Entry 8W5O (electron microscopy, 3.60 A resolution); this record covers chains H and b of the 5 polymer chains in the assembly.

Chain H:
Name: Heavy chain of Ab31
From: Mus musculus
Amino-acid sequence (129 residues; each row starts with the number of its first residue):
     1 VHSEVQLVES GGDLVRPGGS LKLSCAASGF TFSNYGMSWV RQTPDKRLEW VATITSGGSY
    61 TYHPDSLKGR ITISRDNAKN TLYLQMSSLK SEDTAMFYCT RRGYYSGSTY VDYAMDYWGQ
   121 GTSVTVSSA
Disordered / not traced: 1-4, 127-129

Chain b:
Name: Minor capsid protein A1
From: Escherichia phage Qbeta
UniProt: Q8LTE1 (A1_BPQBE); residues 0-132 here correspond to UniProt positions 1-133 (UniProt number = residue number + 1)
Amino-acid sequence (133 residues; numbered 0 to 132; the number before each row is that of its first residue; numbering starts at 0):
     0 MAKLETVTLG NIGKDGKQTL VLNPRGVNPT NGVASLSQAG AVPALEKRVT VSVSQPSRNR
    60 KNYKVQVKIQ NPTACTANGS CDPSVTRQAY ADVTFSFTQY STDEERAFVR TELAALLASP
   120 LLIDAIDQLN PAY
Disordered / not traced: 0

How chain H and chain b interact:
Contacting residue pairs - 10 pairs, chain H then chain b:
  Gly57(H) - Ala40(b)
  Ser59(H) - Val41(b)
  Tyr60(H) - Val41(b)  hydrophobic
  Tyr60(H) - Pro82(b)  hydrophobic
  Tyr62(H) - Cys80(b)  hydrophobic
  Asp65(H) - Asn77(b)
  Asp65(H) - Gly78(b)
  Asp65(H) - Ser79(b)
  Lys68(H) - Thr75(b)
  Lys68(H) - Asn77(b)
Other interface residues (no listed pair), chain H (7 interface residues in all): His63
Other interface residues (no listed pair), chain b (10 interface residues in all): Ala76, Asp81

Overview:
The interface between chain H and chain b involves 7 residues on one side and 10 on the other.
Chain H is Heavy chain of Ab31 (Mus musculus) and chain b is Minor capsid protein A1 (Escherichia phage
Qbeta); the structure, Cryo-EM structure of Qb-Ab31, was determined by electron microscopy (same publication
as 8W5D, 8W5E, 8W5F, 8W5G, 8W5L, 8W5M and 8 further entries).
